Entry 3NM3 (X-ray diffraction, 3.10 A resolution); this record covers chains D and E of the 6 polymer chains in the assembly.

Chain D (and E):
Protein: Thiamine biosynthetic bifunctional enzyme
From: Candida glabrata
Notes: EC 2.5.1.3, 2.7.1.50; chain E of this document is another copy of the same molecule, construct and numbering; everything in this record applies to it too
Reference sequence: Q6FV03 (Q6FV03_CANGA); residue numbers follow UniProt; this construct covers 1-540
Sequence (540 residues; each row starts with the number of its first residue):
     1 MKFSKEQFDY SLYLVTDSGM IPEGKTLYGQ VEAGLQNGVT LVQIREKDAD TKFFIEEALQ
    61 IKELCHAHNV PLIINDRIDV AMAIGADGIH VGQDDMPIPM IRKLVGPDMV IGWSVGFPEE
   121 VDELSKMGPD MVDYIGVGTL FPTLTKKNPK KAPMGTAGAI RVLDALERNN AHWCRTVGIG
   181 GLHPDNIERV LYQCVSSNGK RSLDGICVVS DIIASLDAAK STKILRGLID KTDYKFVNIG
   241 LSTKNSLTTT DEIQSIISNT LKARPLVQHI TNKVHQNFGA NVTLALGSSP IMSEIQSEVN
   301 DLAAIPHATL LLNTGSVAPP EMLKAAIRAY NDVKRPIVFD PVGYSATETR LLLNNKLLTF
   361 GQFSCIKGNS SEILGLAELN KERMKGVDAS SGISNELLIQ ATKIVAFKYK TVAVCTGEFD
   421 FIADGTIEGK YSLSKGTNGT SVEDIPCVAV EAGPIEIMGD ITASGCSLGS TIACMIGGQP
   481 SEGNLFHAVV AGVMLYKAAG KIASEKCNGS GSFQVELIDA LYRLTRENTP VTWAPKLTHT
Disordered / not traced: 1, 149, 152-153, 344-345, 380-393, 456-464 (chain E: 1, 147-153, 344-345, 380-393, 456-464)
Metal / ion sites: Mg2+: Asp76, Asp95 (together with pyrophosphate)
Small-molecule neighbours:
  - pyrophosphate (POP): Arg45, Lys47, Asn75, Asp76, His90, Val91, Gly92, Asp95, Ser114, Lys146
  - thiamin phosphate (TPS): Tyr13, Val15, Gln43, Arg45, Asn75, His90, Ser114, Tyr134, Gly136, Gly138, Thr139, Thr143, Thr145, Lys146, Ile179, Gly180, Gly181, Leu182, Cys207, Val208, Val209, Ser210
Reported in the primary citation:
  - binding site for thiamin phosphate: Tyr13, Val15, Gln43, His90, Tyr134, Thr143, Thr145, Lys146, Ile179, Gly181, Cys207, Val209, Ser210
  - binding site for pyrophosphate: Arg45, Lys47, Asn75, Asp76, Asp95, Ser114, Lys146
  - catalytic residues: Lys146 (by similarity / conservation)

Interface between chain D and chain E:
Residue-residue contacts - 33 pairs, chain D then chain E:
  Asp50(D) - Asp94(E)
  Thr51(D) - Asp94(E)
  Thr51(D) - Asp95(E)
  Thr51(D) - Met96(E)  hydrogen bond (side chain-backbone)
  Lys52(D) - Gln93(E)
  Lys52(D) - Asp94(E)  hydrogen bond (backbone-backbone)
  Lys52(D) - Asp95(E)
  Ile55(D) - Pro97(E)
  Ile55(D) - Met100(E)  hydrophobic
  Asp76(D) - Arg77(E)
  Arg77(D) - Asp76(E)
  Arg77(D) - Arg77(E)
  Ile78(D) - Asp79(E)  hydrogen bond (backbone-side chain)
  Asp79(D) - Arg77(E)
  Asp79(D) - Ile78(E)  hydrogen bond (side chain-backbone)
  Asp79(D) - Asp79(E)  hydrogen bond (side chain-backbone)
  Asp79(D) - Met96(E)
  Asp79(D) - Leu104(E)
  Met82(D) - Met82(E)  hydrophobic
  Met82(D) - Leu104(E)  hydrophobic
  Ala83(D) - Met96(E)  hydrophobic
  Ala83(D) - Leu104(E)
  Gln93(D) - Lys52(E)
  Asp94(D) - Asp50(E)
  Asp94(D) - Thr51(E)
  Asp94(D) - Lys52(E)  hydrogen bond (backbone-backbone)
  Asp95(D) - Thr51(E)
  Asp95(D) - Lys52(E)
  Met96(D) - Thr51(E)
  Met96(D) - Ile55(E)  hydrophobic
  Met96(D) - Ala83(E)  hydrophobic
  Leu104(D) - Asp79(E)
  Leu104(D) - Ala83(E)
Interface residues without a listed pair, chain D (16 interface residues in all): Met100

Summary:
Chain D and chain E form an interface of 16 and 17 residues respectively; the contacts include 6 hydrogen
bonds. Among the polar pairs are Thr51(D)-Met96(E), Ile78(D)-Asp79(E) and Asp79(D)-Asp79(E). Chain D binds
thiamin phosphate and pyrophosphate. The paper reports the catalytic residue Lys146(D); a binding site for
thiamin phosphate at Tyr13(D), Val15(D) and Gln43(D) among others.
Both chains are Thiamine biosynthetic bifunctional enzyme (Candida glabrata). Entry 3NM3 (The Crystal
Structure of Candida glabrata THI6, a Bifunctional Enzyme involved in Thiamin Biosyhthesis of Eukaryotes) was
determined by X-ray diffraction, deposited together with 3NL2, 3NL3, 3NL5 and 3NM1.
